Entry 7VXF (electron microscopy, 3.60 A resolution); this record covers chains A and D of the 4 polymer chains in the assembly.

== Chain A (and D) ==
Name: Spike glycoprotein
From: Severe acute respiratory syndrome coronavirus 2
Notes: chain D of this document is another copy of the same molecule, construct and numbering; everything in this record applies to it too
UniProt: P0DTC2 (SPIKE_SARS2); aligned to UniProt positions 1-1206 over residues 1-1206
Sequence (1258 residues; each row starts with the number of its first residue; note: 3 numbers in that range are skipped by the numbering (no residue carries them; nothing is unmodelled there)):
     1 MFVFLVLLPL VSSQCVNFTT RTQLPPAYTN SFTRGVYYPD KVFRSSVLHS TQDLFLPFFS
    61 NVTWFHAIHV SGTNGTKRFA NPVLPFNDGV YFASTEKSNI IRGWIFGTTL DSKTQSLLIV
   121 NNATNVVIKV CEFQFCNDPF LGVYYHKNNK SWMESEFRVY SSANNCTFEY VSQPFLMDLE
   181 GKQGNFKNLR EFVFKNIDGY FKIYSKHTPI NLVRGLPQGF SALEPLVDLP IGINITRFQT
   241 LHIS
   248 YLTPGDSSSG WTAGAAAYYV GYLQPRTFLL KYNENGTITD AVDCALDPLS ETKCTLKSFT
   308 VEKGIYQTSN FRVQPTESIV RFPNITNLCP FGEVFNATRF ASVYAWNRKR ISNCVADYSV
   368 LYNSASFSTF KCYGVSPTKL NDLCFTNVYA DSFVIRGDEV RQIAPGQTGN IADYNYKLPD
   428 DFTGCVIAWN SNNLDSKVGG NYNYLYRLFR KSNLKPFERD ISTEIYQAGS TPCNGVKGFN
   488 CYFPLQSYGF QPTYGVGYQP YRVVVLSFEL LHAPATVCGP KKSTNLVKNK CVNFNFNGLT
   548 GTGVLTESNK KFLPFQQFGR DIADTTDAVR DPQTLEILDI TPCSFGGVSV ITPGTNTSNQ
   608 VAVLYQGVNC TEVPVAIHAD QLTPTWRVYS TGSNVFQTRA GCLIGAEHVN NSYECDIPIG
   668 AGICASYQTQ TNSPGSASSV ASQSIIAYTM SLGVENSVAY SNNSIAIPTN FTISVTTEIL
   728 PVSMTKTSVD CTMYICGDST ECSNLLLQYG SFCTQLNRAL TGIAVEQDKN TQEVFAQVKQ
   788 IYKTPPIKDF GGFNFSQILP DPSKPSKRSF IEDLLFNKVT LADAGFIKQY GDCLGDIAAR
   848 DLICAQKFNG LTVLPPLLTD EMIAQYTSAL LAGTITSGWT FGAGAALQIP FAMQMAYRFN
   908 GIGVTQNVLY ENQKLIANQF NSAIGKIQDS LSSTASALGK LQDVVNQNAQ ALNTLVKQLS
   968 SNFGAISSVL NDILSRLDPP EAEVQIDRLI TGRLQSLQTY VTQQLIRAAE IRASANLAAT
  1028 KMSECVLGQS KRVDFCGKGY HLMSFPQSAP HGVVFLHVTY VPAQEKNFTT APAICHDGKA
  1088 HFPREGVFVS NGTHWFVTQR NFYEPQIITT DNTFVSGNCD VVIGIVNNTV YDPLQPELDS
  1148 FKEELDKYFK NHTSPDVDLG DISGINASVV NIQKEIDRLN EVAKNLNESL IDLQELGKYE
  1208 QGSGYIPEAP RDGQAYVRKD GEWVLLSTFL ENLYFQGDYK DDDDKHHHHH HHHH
Disordered / not traced: 1-13, 70-76, 248-254, 621-640, 677-688, 828-847, 1162-1261
Sequence notes: variant Phe18 (Leu in P0DTC2), Ala80 (Asp in P0DTC2), Gly215 (Asp in P0DTC2), Ile243 (Arg246 in P0DTC2), Asn417 (Lys in P0DTC2), Lys484 (Glu in P0DTC2), Tyr501 (Asn in P0DTC2), Gly614 (Asp in P0DTC2), Gly682 (Arg in P0DTC2), Ser683 (Arg in P0DTC2), Ser685 (Arg in P0DTC2), Val701 (Ala in P0DTC2), Pro986 (Lys in P0DTC2), Pro987 (Val in P0DTC2); expression tag (1207-1261)
Curated features (UniProtKB/Swiss-Prot):
  - region: Asn280 to Cys301 (Putative superantigen), Arg403 to Asp405 (Integrin-binding motif), Asn448 to Phe456 (Immunodominant HLA epitope recognized by the CD8+), Pro681, Ala684 (Putative superantigen), Ser816 to Tyr837 (Fusion peptide 1), Lys835 to Phe855 (Fusion peptide 2), Asp1163 to Glu1202 (Heptad repeat 2)
  - site: Arg815, Ser816 (Cleavage)
  - glycosylation: Asn17 (N-linked (GlcNAc...) (complex) asparagine), Asn61 (N-linked (GlcNAc...) (hybrid) asparagine), Asn74 (N-linked (GlcNAc...) (complex) asparagine), Asn122 (N-linked (GlcNAc...) (hybrid) asparagine), Asn149 (N-linked (GlcNAc...) (complex) asparagine), Asn165 (N-linked (GlcNAc...) (complex) asparagine), Asn234 (N-linked (GlcNAc...) (high mannose) asparagine), Asn282 (N-linked (GlcNAc...) (complex) asparagine), Thr323 (O-linked (GalNAc) threonine), Ser325 (O-linked (HexNAc...) serine), Asn331 (N-linked (GlcNAc...) (complex) asparagine), Asn343 (N-linked (GlcNAc...) (complex) asparagine), Asn603 (N-linked (GlcNAc...) (hybrid) asparagine), Asn616 (N-linked (GlcNAc...) (complex) asparagine), Asn657 (N-linked (GlcNAc...) (complex) asparagine), Thr676 (O-linked (GlcNAc...) threonine), Thr678 (O-linked (GlcNAc...) threonine), Asn709 (N-linked (GlcNAc...) (high mannose) asparagine), Asn717 (N-linked (GlcNAc...) (hybrid) asparagine), Asn801 (N-linked (GlcNAc...) (hybrid) asparagine) and 6 more in UniProt
Disulfide bonds: Cys131-Cys166, Cys291-Cys301, Cys336-Cys361, Cys379-Cys432, Cys391-Cys525, Cys480-Cys488, Cys538-Cys590, Cys617-Cys649, Cys662-Cys671, Cys738-Cys760, Cys743-Cys749, Cys1032-Cys1043, Cys1082-Cys1126

== How chain A and chain D interact ==
Pairs across the interface - 128 pairs, chain A then chain D:
  Tyr38(A) - Leu560(D)  hydrophobic
  Asp40(A) - Arg567(D)  salt bridge
  Lys41(A) - Phe562(D)
  Lys41(A) - Gln563(D)
  Lys41(A) - Gln564(D)
  Lys41(A) - Phe565(D)
  Val42(A) - Phe565(D)
  Val42(A) - Gly566(D)
  Val42(A) - Arg567(D)
  Phe43(A) - Lys558(D)
  Phe43(A) - Phe559(D)  hydrophobic
  Phe43(A) - Gln563(D)
  Phe43(A) - Phe565(D)
  Phe43(A) - Gly566(D)
  Phe43(A) - Arg567(D)  hydrogen bond (backbone-backbone)
  Arg44(A) - Arg567(D)
  Arg44(A) - Asp571(D)  salt bridge
  Val47(A) - Ile569(D)  hydrophobic
  Tyr200(A) - Glu516(D)  hydrogen bond
  Tyr200(A) - Leu518(D)  hydrophobic
  Pro225(A) - Phe562(D)
  Leu226(A) - Phe562(D)
  Ile231(A) - Phe464(D)
  Gly232(A) - Phe464(D)
  Asp737(A) - Asn317(D)
  Met740(A) - Arg319(D)  hydrogen bond
  Met740(A) - Phe592(D)  hydrophobic
  Gln755(A) - Ser968(D)
  Gln755(A) - Asn969(D)  hydrogen bond (backbone-backbone)
  Gln755(A) - Phe970(D)  hydrogen bond (backbone-backbone)
  Gln755(A) - Gly971(D)
  Tyr756(A) - Phe970(D)
  Tyr756(A) - Gly971(D)
  Gly757(A) - Ser968(D)
  Ser758(A) - Thr961(D)
  Ser758(A) - Gln965(D)  hydrogen bond
  Gln762(A) - Thr961(D)
  Gln762(A) - Thr1006(D)
  Arg765(A) - Gln957(D)  hydrogen bond
  Gln784(A) - Asp1041(D)
  Lys786(A) - Leu699(D)
  Lys786(A) - Gly700(D)
  Gln787(A) - Val701(D)  hydrogen bond (side chain-backbone)
  Gln787(A) - Glu702(D)
  Gln787(A) - Asn703(D)
  Ile788(A) - Leu699(D)
  Ile788(A) - Val701(D)
  Ile788(A) - Asn703(D)
  Tyr789(A) - Asn703(D)
  Lys790(A) - Glu702(D)  salt bridge
  Lys790(A) - Tyr707(D)  hydrogen bond (backbone-side chain)
  Pro792(A) - Tyr707(D)  hydrophobic
  Asp796(A) - Asn709(D)  hydrogen bond
  Leu849(A) - Ile569(D)  hydrophobic
  Lys854(A) - Phe592(D)
  Phe855(A) - Pro589(D)  hydrophobic
  Phe855(A) - Phe592(D)
  Asn856(A) - Ala570(D)
  Leu861(A) - Gln613(D)
  Pro863(A) - Ala668(D)  hydrogen bond (backbone-backbone)
  Leu864(A) - Ile666(D)
  Leu864(A) - Gly667(D)
  Leu864(A) - Gly669(D)
  Thr866(A) - Ala668(D)
  Thr866(A) - Gly669(D)
  Met869(A) - Met697(D)
  Met869(A) - Leu699(D)  hydrophobic
  Gln872(A) - Leu699(D)
  Tyr873(A) - Leu699(D)  hydrophobic
  Thr883(A) - Tyr707(D)
  Trp886(A) - Tyr1047(D)
  Trp886(A) - Arg1107(D)
  Phe888(A) - Lys1045(D)
  Gly889(A) - Lys1045(D)  hydrogen bond (backbone-side chain)
  Ala890(A) - Lys1045(D)
  Ala890(A) - Gly1046(D)
  Ala890(A) - Tyr1047(D)  hydrophobic
  Ala890(A) - Val1068(D)
  Ala890(A) - Pro1069(D)
  Gly891(A) - Lys1045(D)
  Leu894(A) - Ala713(D)
  Leu894(A) - Pro715(D)
  Leu894(A) - Glu1072(D)
  Gln895(A) - Val705(D)
  Gln895(A) - Ala706(D)
  Gln895(A) - Ile712(D)
  Gln895(A) - Ala713(D)  hydrogen bond (backbone-backbone)
  Gln895(A) - Asn1074(D)  hydrogen bond
  Pro897(A) - Asn709(D)
  Pro897(A) - Ser711(D)
  Pro897(A) - Thr1077(D)
  Met900(A) - Pro1079(D)  hydrophobic
  Thr912(A) - Phe1121(D)
  Gln913(A) - Phe1089(D)
  Gln913(A) - Pro1090(D)  hydrogen bond (side chain-backbone)
  Asn914(A) - Phe1089(D)
  Asn914(A) - Ser1123(D)  hydrogen bond
  Tyr917(A) - Pro1079(D)  hydrogen bond (side chain-backbone)
  Tyr917(A) - Phe1089(D)  hydrophobic
  Tyr917(A) - Val1128(D)
  Tyr917(A) - Val1129(D)  hydrophobic
  Glu918(A) - Gly1124(D)
  Glu918(A) - Val1128(D)
  Gln920(A) - Ile1130(D)
  Val963(A) - Ala570(D)  hydrophobic
  Ser967(A) - Ala570(D)
  Ser967(A) - Asp571(D)
  Asn978(A) - Thr547(D)
  Ser982(A) - Val382(D)
  Arg983(A) - Gly381(D)
  Arg983(A) - Pro412(D)
  Arg983(A) - Asp427(D)  hydrogen bond (side chain-backbone)
  Gln1005(A) - Thr1006(D)
  Thr1009(A) - Thr1009(D)
  Leu1012(A) - Ile1013(D)  hydrophobic
  Thr1027(A) - Arg1039(D)
  Ser1030(A) - Val1040(D)
  Ser1030(A) - Asp1041(D)  hydrogen bond
  Glu1031(A) - Arg1039(D)  salt bridge
  Glu1031(A) - Val1040(D)
  Leu1034(A) - Asp1041(D)
  Arg1039(A) - Arg1039(D)
  Glu1111(A) - Ser1123(D)
  Glu1144(A) - Leu1145(D)
  Phe1148(A) - Lys1149(D)
  Phe1148(A) - Leu1152(D)  hydrophobic
  Glu1151(A) - Lys1149(D)  salt bridge
  His1159(A) - Thr1160(D)
Other interface residues (no listed pair), chain A (85 interface residues in all): Glu224, Pro230, Asn282, Thr385, Phe759, Val785, Gly857, Ala893, Ile896, Tyr904, Gly1035, Leu1152
Other interface residues (no listed pair), chain D (91 interface residues in all): Arg357, Asn487, Asp568, Thr572, Arg646, Pro665, Ile670, Ser698, Ala972, Gln1002, Gln1010, Tyr1067, Phe1156

== Summary ==
The interface between chain A and chain D involves 85 residues on one side and 91 on the other, with 19
hydrogen bonds and 5 salt bridges. Among the polar pairs are Asp40(A)-Arg567(D), Arg44(A)-Asp571(D) and
Lys790(A)-Glu702(D).
Chain A and chain D are both Spike glycoprotein (Severe acute respiratory syndrome coronavirus 2); the
structure, SARS-CoV-2 spike protein in complex with ACE2, Beta variant, C2B state, was determined by electron
microscopy together with 7VX4, 7VX5, 7VX9, 7VXA, 7VXB, 7VXC and 3 further entries from the same study.
